PDB entry 2XFD | X-ray diffraction, 1.19 A resolution | chain A

== Chain A ==
Protein: Carbohydrate binding module
Source organism: Escherichia coli
UniProtKB: D7GNB4 (D7GNB4_9BACT); residues 2-111 here = UniProt positions 2-111
Sequence (112 residues; numbered 0 to 111; the number before each row is that of its first residue; numbering starts at 0):
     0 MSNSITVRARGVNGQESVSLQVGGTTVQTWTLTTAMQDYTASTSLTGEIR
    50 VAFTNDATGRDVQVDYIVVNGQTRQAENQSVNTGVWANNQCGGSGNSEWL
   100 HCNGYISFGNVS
Disordered / not traced: 0-1, 111
Differences from the reference sequence: expression tag (0-1)
Disulfides: Cys90-Cys101
Metal / ion sites: Ca2+ site 1: Asp55, Arg59, Asp60, His100 (together with beta-D-glucopyranose); Ca2+ site 2: Asp64, Gln74, Glu76, Glu97
What the authors report for this chain:
  - binding site for beta-D-glucopyranose: Asp55, Asp60, Trp85, His100
  - Ca2+ coordination: Asp55, Arg59, Asp60, His100

== Overview ==
Asp55, Arg59, Asp60 and His100 coordinate Ca2+ site 1. Asp64, Gln74, Glu76 and Glu97 coordinate Ca2+ site 2.
From the paper: a binding site for beta-D-glucopyranose at Asp55, Asp60 and Trp85 among others; Ca2+
coordination by Asp55, Arg59 and Asp60 among others.
Chain A is Carbohydrate binding module (Escherichia coli); the structure, vCBM60 in complex with cellobiose,
was determined by X-ray diffraction (same publication as 2XHH, 2XHJ and 2XFE).
